Entry 1HR8 (X-ray diffraction, 2.70 A resolution); this record covers chains B and O of the 3 polymer chains in the assembly.

[Chain B]
Protein: Mitochondrial processing peptidase beta subunit
From: Saccharomyces cerevisiae
Notes: EC 3.4.24.64
UniProt: P10507 (MPPB_YEAST); residues 21-462 here = UniProt positions 21-462
Chain sequence (443 residues; numbered 20 to 462; the number before each row is that of its first residue):
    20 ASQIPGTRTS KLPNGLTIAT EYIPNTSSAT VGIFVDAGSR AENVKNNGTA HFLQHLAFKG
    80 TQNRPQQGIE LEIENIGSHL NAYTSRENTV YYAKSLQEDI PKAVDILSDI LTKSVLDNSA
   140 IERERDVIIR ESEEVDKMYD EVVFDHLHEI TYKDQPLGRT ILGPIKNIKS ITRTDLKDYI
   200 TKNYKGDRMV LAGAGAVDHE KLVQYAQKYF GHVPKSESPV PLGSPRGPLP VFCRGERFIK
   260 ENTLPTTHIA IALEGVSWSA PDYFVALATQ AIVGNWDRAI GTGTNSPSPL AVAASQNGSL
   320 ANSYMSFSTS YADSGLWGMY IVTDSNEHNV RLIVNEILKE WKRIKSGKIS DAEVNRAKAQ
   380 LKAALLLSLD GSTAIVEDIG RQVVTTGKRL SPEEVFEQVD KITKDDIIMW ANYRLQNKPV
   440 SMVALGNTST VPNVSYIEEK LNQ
Not modelled in the structure: 20-23
Differences from the reference sequence: cloning artifact (20); engineered mutation Gln73 (Glu in P10507)
Ion coordination: Zn2+: His70, His74, Glu150

[Chain O]
Protein: Cytochrome C oxidase polypeptide IV
Notes: EC 1.9.3.1
UniProt: P04037 (COX4_YEAST); residue numbers follow UniProt; this construct covers 2-25
Chain sequence (24 residues; each row starts with the number of its first residue):
     2 LSLRQSIRFF KPATRTLCSS RYLL
Not modelled in the structure: 2-6, 20-25

[Interface between chain B and chain O]
Pairs across the interface (39):
  His70(B) - Arg16(O)
  Gln73(B) - Arg16(O)
  Gln73(B) - Thr17(O)
  Gln73(B) - Leu18(O)
  His74(B) - Leu18(O)
  Phe77(B) - Leu18(O)  hydrophobic
  Asn100(B) - Thr17(O)
  Asn100(B) - Leu18(O)
  Ala101(B) - Thr17(O)
  Ala101(B) - Leu18(O)  hydrogen bond (backbone-backbone)
  Tyr102(B) - Thr15(O)
  Tyr102(B) - Arg16(O)
  Tyr102(B) - Thr17(O)
  Thr103(B) - Thr15(O)
  Thr103(B) - Arg16(O)  hydrogen bond (backbone-backbone)
  Ser104(B) - Ala14(O)
  Arg105(B) - Ala14(O)
  Val154(B) - Arg16(O)
  Glu160(B) - Arg16(O)  salt bridge
  Ile180(B) - Ala14(O)
  Ile180(B) - Thr15(O)
  Ile180(B) - Arg16(O)
  Leu181(B) - Arg16(O)
  Trp277(B) - Phe11(O)  hydrophobic
  Tyr282(B) - Phe11(O)
  Leu286(B) - Phe10(O)
  Leu286(B) - Phe11(O)  hydrophobic
  Gln289(B) - Phe10(O)
  Gln289(B) - Phe11(O)
  Ala290(B) - Phe10(O)  hydrophobic
  Asn294(B) - Ile8(O)  hydrogen bond (side chain-backbone)
  Asn294(B) - Arg9(O)  hydrogen bond (side chain-backbone)
  Ser327(B) - Phe11(O)
  Ser327(B) - Lys12(O)
  Thr328(B) - Lys12(O)  hydrogen bond (side chain-backbone)
  Ser329(B) - Phe11(O)
  Gln379(B) - Arg9(O)
  Gln379(B) - Phe10(O)
  Leu380(B) - Phe10(O)  hydrophobic
Interface residues without a listed pair, chain B (28 interface residues in all): Glu150, Gly302, Met324
Interface residues without a listed pair, chain O (12 interface residues in all): Pro13, Cys19

[Summary]
28 residues of chain B and 12 residues of chain O are in contact; the contacts include 5 hydrogen bonds and 1
salt bridge. Polar contacts include Glu160(B)-Arg16(O), Asn294(B)-Ile8(O) and Asn294(B)-Arg9(O). His70(B),
His74(B) and Glu150(B) coordinate Zn2+.
Here chain B is Mitochondrial processing peptidase beta subunit (Saccharomyces cerevisiae) and chain O is
Cytochrome C oxidase polypeptide IV. Entry 1HR8 (Yeast Mitochondrial Processing Peptidase beta-E73Q Mutant
Complexed with Cytochrome C Oxidase IV Signal Peptide) was determined by X-ray diffraction, deposited together
with 1HR6 and 1HR9.
